PDB entry 1TZH | X-ray diffraction, 2.60 A resolution | chains L and H of the 6 polymer chains in the assembly

# Chain L
Molecule: Fab YADS1 Light Chain
Source organism: Mus musculus
Notes: antibody fragment or engineered binder
Amino-acid sequence (213 residues; each row starts with the number of its first residue; note: 1 number in that range is skipped by the numbering (no residue carries it; nothing is unmodelled there)):
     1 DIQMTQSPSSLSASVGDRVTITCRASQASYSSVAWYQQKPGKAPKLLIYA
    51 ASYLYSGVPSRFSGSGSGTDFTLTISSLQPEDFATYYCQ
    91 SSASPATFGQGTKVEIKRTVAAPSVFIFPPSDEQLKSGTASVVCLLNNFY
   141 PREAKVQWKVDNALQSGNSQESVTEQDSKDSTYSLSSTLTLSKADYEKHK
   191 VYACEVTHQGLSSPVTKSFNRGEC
Disordered / not traced: 212-214
Cystine bridges: Cys23-Cys88, Cys134-Cys194

# Chain H
Molecule: Fab YADS1 Heavy Chain
Source organism: Mus musculus
Notes: antibody fragment or engineered binder
Amino-acid sequence (229 residues; each row starts with the number of its first residue; a row labelled like 82A-82C holds insertion residues (82A, then the next letters in order)):
     1 EVQLVESGGGLVQPGGSLRLSCAASGFDIYDDDIHWVRQAPGKGLEWVAY
    51 IA
   52A P
    53 SYGYTDYADSVKGRFTISADTSKNTAYLQM
82A-82C NSL
    83 RAEDTAVYYCSRSSDASY
100A-100E SYSAM
   101 DYWGQGTLVTVSSASTKGPSVFPLAPSSKSTSGGTAALGCLVKDYFPEPV
   151 TVSWNSGALTSGVHTFPAVLQSSGLYSLSSVVTVPSSSLGTQTYICNVNH
   201 KPSNTKVDKKVEPKSCDKTH
Disordered / not traced: 129-133, 214-220
Cystine bridges: Cys22-Cys92, Cys140-Cys196

# Interface between chain L and chain H
Contacting residue pairs (72; chain L residue first):
  Asp1(L) with Ala60(H); Asp61(H), hydrogen bond (backbone-side chain); Ser62(H)
  Tyr36(L) with Ser100C(H), hydrogen bond (side chain-backbone); Ala100D(H); Met100E(H), hydrogen bond (side chain-backbone); Trp103(H), hydrophobic
  Gln38(L) with Gln39(H), hydrogen bond; Tyr91(H)
  Lys42(L) with Tyr91(H), hydrogen bond (backbone-side chain)
  Ala43(L) with Tyr91(H), hydrophobic; Gly104(H)
  Pro44(L) with Leu45(H), hydrophobic; Trp103(H)
  Leu46(L) with Met100E(H)
  Tyr49(L) with Ala98(H), hydrogen bond (side chain-backbone); Ser99(H); Ala100D(H), hydrophobic
  Tyr55(L) with Asp101(H), hydrogen bond; Tyr102(H)
  Tyr87(L) with Gln39(H); Gly44(H); Leu45(H), hydrophobic
  Gln89(L) with Ser100C(H); Met100E(H)
  Ser91(L) with Ser100C(H)
  Ser92(L) with Ser100A(H); Tyr100B(H); Ser100C(H)
  Ala93(L) with Tyr100B(H), hydrogen bond (backbone-side chain)
  Ser94(L) with Asp58(H), hydrogen bond; Tyr100B(H)
  Pro95(L) with Trp47(H), hydrophobic
  Ala96(L) with Trp47(H); Tyr100B(H)
  Phe98(L) with Val37(H), hydrophobic; Leu45(H); Trp47(H); Met100E(H), hydrophobic
  Phe116(L) with Ala137(H), hydrophobic
  Phe118(L) with Leu124(H), hydrophobic; Ala125(H); Ala137(H), hydrophobic
  Ser121(L) with Phe122(H); Pro123(H)
  Glu123(L) with Val121(H); Lys209(H), salt bridge
  Gln124(L) with Phe122(H); Lys143(H)
  Thr129(L) with Lys143(H)
  Ser131(L) with Leu141(H)
  Val133(L) with Leu124(H), hydrophobic
  Leu135(L) with Phe166(H), hydrophobic; Val181(H), hydrophobic
  Asn137(L) with His164(H), hydrogen bond; Thr183(H)
  Asn138(L) with His164(H)
  Gln160(L) with Val169(H); Leu170(H); Gln171(H)
  Glu161(L) with Val169(H)
  Ser162(L) with Phe166(H); Pro167(H), hydrogen bond (side chain-backbone); Ala168(H)
  Val163(L) with Pro167(H)
  Thr164(L) with Phe166(H)
  Asp167(L) with His164(H), salt bridge
  Ser174(L) with His164(H), hydrogen bond; Phe166(H)
  Leu175(L) with Phe166(H)
  Ser176(L) with Phe166(H); Ser179(H)
Interface residues without a listed pair, chain L (40 interface residues in all): Gly99, Gln100
Interface residues without a listed pair, chain H (49 interface residues in all): Lys43, Glu46, Tyr56, Tyr59, Pro126, Thr135, Ala136, Leu138, Thr165

# Overview
The interface between chain L and chain H involves 40 residues on one side and 49 on the other, with 12
hydrogen bonds and 2 salt bridges. Polar contacts include Glu123(L)-Lys209(H), Asp167(L)-His164(H) and
Asp1(L)-Asp61(H).
Chain L is Fab YADS1 Light Chain and chain H is Fab YADS1 Heavy Chain, both from Mus musculus; the structure,
Crystal Structure of the Fab YADS1 Complexed with h-VEGF, was determined by X-ray diffraction.
